PDB entry 4QYF | X-ray diffraction, 2.15 A resolution | chain A

# Chain A
Molecule: Serine/threonine-protein kinase Chk1
Source organism: Homo sapiens
Notes: EC 2.7.11.1; fragment: kinase domain
Reference sequence: O14757 (CHK1_HUMAN); residue numbers follow UniProt; this construct covers 1-289
Chain sequence (298 residues; row label = number of the first residue in the row):
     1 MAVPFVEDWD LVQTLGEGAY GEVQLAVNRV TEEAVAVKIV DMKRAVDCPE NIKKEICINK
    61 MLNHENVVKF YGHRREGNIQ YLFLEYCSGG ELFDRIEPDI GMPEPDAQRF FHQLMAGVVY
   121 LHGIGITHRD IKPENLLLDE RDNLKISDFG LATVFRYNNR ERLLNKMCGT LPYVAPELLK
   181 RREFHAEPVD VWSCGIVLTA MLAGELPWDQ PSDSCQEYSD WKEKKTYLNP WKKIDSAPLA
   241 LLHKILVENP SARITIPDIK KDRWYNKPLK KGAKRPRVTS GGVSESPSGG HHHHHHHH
Unresolved in the structure: 1-2, 44-50, 274-275, 281-298
Sequence notes: expression tag (290-298)
Small-molecule neighbours: 3DV (4-[3-amino-6-(3-hydroxyphenyl)pyrazin-2-yl]benzoic acid): Leu15, Val23, Ala36, Lys38, Glu55, Val68, Leu84, Glu85, Tyr86, Cys87, Ser88, Gly90, Glu91, Leu137, Ser147, Asp148
Swiss-Prot annotation at these positions:
  - active site: Asp130 (Proton acceptor)
  - binding site (ATP): Leu15 to Val23, Lys38
  - modified residue (Phosphoserine): Ser280, Ser286
  - cross-link: Lys132 (Glycyl lysine isopeptide (Lys-Gly) (interchain with G-Cter in ubiquitin))
  - mutagenesis: Lys38 (K38R: Abolishes kinase activity), Asp130 (D130A: Abolishes kinase activity), Lys132 (K132R: Strong reduction of chromatin-associated CHK1 ubiquitination)

# Overview
Bound to chain A: compound 3DV. From UniProt: active-site residue Asp130, 10 ATP-binding residues and 3
mutagenesis sites.
Chain A is Serine/threonine-protein kinase Chk1 (Homo sapiens); the structure, CHK1 kinase domain in complex
with aminopyrazine compound 13, was determined by X-ray diffraction, deposited together with 4QYE, 4QYG and
4QYH.
